Entry 3WH8 (X-ray diffraction, 1.90 A resolution); this record covers chain A.

# Chain A
Molecule: beta-glucosidase
Notes: EC 3.2.1.21
Sequence (457 residues; numbered 1 to 457; the number before each row is that of its first residue):
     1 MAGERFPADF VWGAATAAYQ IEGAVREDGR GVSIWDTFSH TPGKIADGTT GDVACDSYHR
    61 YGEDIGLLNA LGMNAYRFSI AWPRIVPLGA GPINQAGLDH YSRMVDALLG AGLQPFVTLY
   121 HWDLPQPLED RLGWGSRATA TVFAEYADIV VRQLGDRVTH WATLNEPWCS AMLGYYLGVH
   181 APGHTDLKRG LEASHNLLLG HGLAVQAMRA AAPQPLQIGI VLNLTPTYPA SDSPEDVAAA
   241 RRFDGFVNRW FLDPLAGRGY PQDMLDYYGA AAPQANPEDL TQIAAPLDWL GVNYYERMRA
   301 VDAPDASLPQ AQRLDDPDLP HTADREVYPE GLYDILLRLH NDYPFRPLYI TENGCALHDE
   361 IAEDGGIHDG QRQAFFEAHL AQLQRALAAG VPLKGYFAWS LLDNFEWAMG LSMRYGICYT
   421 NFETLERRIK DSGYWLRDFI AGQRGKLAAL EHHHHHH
Disordered / not traced: 1-4, 275-276, 444-457
Bound ions: Na+ near His321 (its only coordinating residue here)
Small-molecule neighbours:
  - 5-hydroxymethyl-3,4-dihydroxypiperidine (IFM): Gln20, His121, Trp122, Asn165, Glu166, Asn293, Tyr295, Arg325, Glu352, Trp399, Glu406, Trp407, Tyr415
  - N-cyclohexyltaurine (NHE; 2-[N-cyclohexylamino]ethane sulfonic acid): Pro226, Thr227, Tyr228, Pro229, Val237, Ala240, Arg241, Asp244, Asp334, Ile335, Arg338
What the authors report for this chain:
  - binding site for 5-hydroxymethyl-3,4-dihydroxypiperidine: Gln20, His121, Glu166, Arg325, Glu352, Trp399, Glu406, Trp407
  - specificity-determining residues: Arg325 (proposed by the authors, not directly observed)
  - specificity-determining residues: Asn223
  - mutagenesis - N223D: decreased catalytic activity on 500 mm glucose
  - mutagenesis - N223D: decreased catalytic activity on beta-galactosidase
  - mutagenesis - N223D: decreased catalytic activity on beta-fucosidase
  - mutagenesis - N223R, N223T: decreased catalytic activity on pNP-beta-d-Glc
  - mutagenesis - N223F, N223I, N223L, N223M, N223Q (3.0-fold), N223W, N223Y (5.3-fold): increased catalytic activity on pNP-beta-d-Glc
  - mutagenesis - N223G, N223Q: decreased catalytic activity on glucose
  - mutagenesis - N223G, N223Q: abolished catalytic activity on d-galactose, d-fucose, and xylitol
  - mutagenesis - N223D: decreased catalytic activity on d-galactose, d-fucose, and xylitol
  - mutagenesis - N223Y: decreased catalytic activity on cellobiose
  - mutagenesis - N223Q, N223Y: increased catalytic activity on gentiobiose
  - mutagenesis - N223Q, N223Y (4.0-fold): decreased binding to pNP-beta-d-Glc
  - mutagenesis - N223D, N223G, N223H, N223Q: decreased catalytic activity on sophorose
  - mutagenesis - N223D: abolished catalytic activity on laminaribiose

# Overview
Chain A binds N-cyclohexyltaurine and 5-hydroxymethyl-3,4-dihydroxypiperidine. From the paper: a binding site
for 5-hydroxymethyl-3,4-dihydroxypiperidine at Gln20, His121 and Glu166 among others; N223F, N223I and N223L,
among others, increase catalytic activity on pNP-beta-d-Glc; 12 substitutions were tested in all.
Chain A is beta-glucosidase; the structure, Crystal structure of GH1 beta-glucosidase Td2F2 isofagomine
complex, was determined by X-ray diffraction together with 5AYB, 5AYI, 3WH5, 3WH6 and 3WH7 from the same
study.
